4LT3 - chain A; structure by X-ray diffraction, 2.00 A resolution.

[Chain A]
Molecule: Lysozyme C
From: Gallus gallus
Notes: EC 3.2.1.17
UniProtKB: P00698 (LYSC_CHICK); residues 1-129 here correspond to UniProt positions 19-147 (UniProt number = residue number + 18)
Sequence (129 residues; each row starts with the number of its first residue):
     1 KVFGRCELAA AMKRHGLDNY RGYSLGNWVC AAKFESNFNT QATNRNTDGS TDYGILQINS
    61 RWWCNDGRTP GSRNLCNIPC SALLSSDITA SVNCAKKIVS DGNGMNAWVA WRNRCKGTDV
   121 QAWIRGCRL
UniProt features mapped onto this chain:
  - active site: Glu35, Asp52
  - binding site (substrate): Asp101
Cystine bridges: Cys6-Cys127, Cys30-Cys115, Cys64-Cys80, Cys76-Cys94
Metal / ion sites: carboplatin Pt near His15 (its only coordinating residue here)
Residues lining bound ligands:
  - carboplatin (QPT), molecule 1: Phe3, Ala11, Arg14, His15, Ser86, Asp87, Ile88, Thr89
  - carboplatin (QPT), molecule 2: His15, Asn93, Lys96
From the paper describing this entry:
  - binding site for carboplatin: His15

[Summary]
Bound to chain A: carboplatin. From UniProt: active-site residues Glu35 and Asp52 and substrate-binding
residue Asp101. The paper reports a binding site for carboplatin at His15.
Chain A is Lysozyme C (Gallus gallus); the structure, HEWL co-crystallized with Carboplatin in non-NaCl
conditions: crystal 2 processed using the XDS software package, was determined by X-ray diffraction (same
publication as 4NSG, 4NSH, 4NSI, 4NSJ and 4LT0).
